Entry 6DTI (X-ray diffraction, 3.54 A resolution); this record covers chains A and G of the 23 polymer chains in the assembly.

[Chain A]
Molecule: 16s rRNA
From: Thermus thermophilus HB8
Sequence (1507 nucleotides; each row starts with the number of its first residue; note: 1 number in that range is skipped by the numbering (no residue carries it; nothing is unmodelled there)):
     5 UGGAGAGUUU GAUCCUGGCU CAGGGUGAAC GCUGGCGGCG UGCCUAAGAC AUGCAAGUCG
    65 UGCGGGCCGC GGGGUUUUAC UCCGUGGUCA GCGGCGGACG GGUGAGUAAC GCGUGGGUGA
   125 CCUACCCGGA AGAGGGGGAC AACCCGGGGA AACUCGGGCU AAUCCCCCAU GUGGACCCGC
   185 CCCUU
   191 GGGGUGUGUC CAAAGGGCUU UGCCCGCUUC CGGAUGGGCC CGCGUCCCAU CAGCUAGUUG
   251 GUGGGGUAAU GGCCCACCAA GGCGACGACG GGUAGCCGGU CUGAGAGGAU GGCCGGCCAC
   311 AGGGGCACUG AGACACGGGC CCCACUCCUA CGGGAGGCAG CAGUUAGGAA UCUUCCGCAA
   371 UGGGCGCAAG CCUGACGGAG CGACGCCGCU UGGAGGAAGA AGCCCUUCGG GGUGUAAACU
   431 CCUGAACCCG GGACGAAACC CCCGACGAGG GGACUGACGG UACCGGGGUA AUAGCGCCGG
   491 CCAACUCCGU GCCAGCAGCC GCGGUAAUAC GGAGGGCGCG AGCGUUACCC GGAUUCACUG
   551 GGCGUAAAGG GCGUGUAGGC GGCCUGGGGC GUCCCAUGUG AAAGACCACG GCUCAACCGU
   611 GGGGGAGCGU GGGAUACGCU CAGGCUAGAC GGUGGGAGAG GGUGGUGGAA UUCCCGGAGU
   671 AGCGGUGAAA UGCGCAGAUA CCGGGAGGAA CGCCGAUGGC GAAGGCAGCC ACCUGGUCCA
   731 CCCGUGACGC UGAGGCGCGA AAGCGUGGGG AGCAAACCGG AUUAGAUACC CGGGUAGUCC
   791 ACGCCCUAAA CGAUGCGCGC UAGGUCUCUG GGUCUCCUGG GGGCCGAAGC UAACGCGUUA
   851 AGCGCGCCGC CUGGGGAGUA CGGCCGCAAG GCUGAAACUC AAAGGAAUUG ACGGGGGCCC
   911 GCACAAGCGG UGGAGCAUGU GGUUUAAUUC GAAGCAACGC GAAGAACCUU ACCAGGCCUU
   971 GACAUGCUAG GAACCCGGGU GAAAGCCUGG GGUGCCCCGG GGAGCCCUAG CACAGGUGCU
  1031 GCAUGGCCGU CGUCAGCUCG UGCCGUGAGG UGUUGGGUUA AGUCCCGCAA CGAGCGCAAC
  1091 CCCCGCCGUU AGUUGCCAGC GGUUCGGCCG GGCACUCUAA CGGGACUGCC CGCGAAAGCG
  1151 GGAGGAAGGA GGGGACGACG UCUGGUCAGC AUGGCCCUUA CGGCCUGGGC GACACACGUG
  1211 CUACAAUGCC CACUACAAAG CGAUGCCACC CGGCAACGGG GAGCUAAUCG CAAAAAGGUG
  1271 GGCCCAGUUC GGAUUGGGGU CUGCAACCCG ACCCCAUGAA GCCGGAAUCG CUAGUAAUCG
  1331 CGGAUCAGCA UGCCGCGGUG AAUACGUUCC CGGGCCUUGU ACACACCGCC CGUCACGCCA
  1391 UGGGAGCGGG CUCUACCCGA AGUCGCCGGG AGCCUACGGG CAGGCGCCGA GGGUAGGGCC
  1451 CGUGACUGGG GCGAAGUCGU AACAAGGUAG CUGUACCGGA AGGUGCGGCU GGAUCACUUU
  1511 CU
Bound ions: Mg2+ site 1 near U14 (its only coordinating residue here); Mg2+ site 2 near G21 (its only coordinating residue here); Mg2+ site 3: C48, U49; Mg2+ site 4 near A53 (its only coordinating residue here); Mg2+ site 5: U62, G98; Mg2+ site 6: G70, U92; Mg2+ site 7: G100, G322; Mg2+ site 8: A102, G327; Mg2+ site 9: A109, G110, G285; Mg2+ site 10: C114, G117, U118, G232; Mg2+ site 11: C168, C169; Mg2+ site 12 near A202 (its only coordinating residue here); 42 more Mg2+ sites not listed
Residues lining bound ligands: paromomycin (PAR): G1382, U1383, C1384, A1385, C1386, G1461, C1462, G1463, A1464, A1465, G1466, U1467, C1468

[Chain G]
Name: 30S ribosomal protein S7
From: Thermus thermophilus HB8
Reference sequence: P17291 (RS7_THET8); numbering as in UniProt (aligned over 1-156)
Amino-acid sequence (156 residues; numbered 1 to 156; the number before each row is that of its first residue):
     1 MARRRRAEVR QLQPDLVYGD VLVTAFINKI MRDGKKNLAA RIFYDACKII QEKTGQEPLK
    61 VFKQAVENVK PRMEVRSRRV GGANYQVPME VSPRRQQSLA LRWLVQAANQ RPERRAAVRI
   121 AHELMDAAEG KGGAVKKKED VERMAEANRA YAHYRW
Unresolved in the structure: 1

[How chain A and chain G interact]
Pairs across the interface (69; chain A residue first):
  C910(A) with Arg-3(G), base contact; Arg-4(G), hydrogen bond to the phosphate
  G911(A) with Arg-3(G), hydrogen bond to the base; Arg-4(G), salt bridge to the phosphate
  A913(A) with Arg-3(G), base contact
  A915(A) with Arg-76(G), sugar contact
  A916(A) with Arg-76(G), sugar contact; Arg-95(G), hydrogen bond to the phosphate
  G917(A) with Lys-29(G), phosphate contact; Arg-95(G), salt bridge to the phosphate; Arg-102(G), salt bridge to the phosphate
  C918(A) with Lys-29(G), salt bridge to the phosphate; Arg-102(G), salt bridge to the phosphate
  A1070(A) with Arg-4(G), salt bridge to the phosphate; Arg-5(G), salt bridge to the phosphate
  A1071(A) with Arg-4(G), salt bridge to the phosphate
  A1216(A) with Arg-114(G), hydrogen bond to the sugar; Arg-115(G), hydrogen bond to the base
  U1217(A) with Ile-30(G), hydrogen bond to the base; Arg-32(G), base contact; Asn-109(G), hydrogen bond to the base; Arg-114(G), phosphate contact; Arg-115(G), phosphate contact; Ala-116(G), hydrogen bond to the phosphate; Arg-119(G), salt bridge to the phosphate
  G1218(A) with Lys-35(G), salt bridge to the phosphate
  A1266(A) with Lys-35(G), phosphate contact
  G1267(A) with Lys-35(G), salt bridge to the phosphate; Asn-37(G), phosphate contact; Leu-38(G), sugar contact
  G1268(A) with Asn-37(G), phosphate contact; Leu-38(G), phosphate contact; Arg-41(G), salt bridge to the phosphate
  C1274(A) with Arg-114(G), hydrogen bond to the sugar; Arg-115(G), base contact
  C1275(A) with Arg-114(G), salt bridge to the phosphate; Arg-115(G), base contact
  A1323(A) with Arg-10(G), hydrogen bond to the base
  A1327(A) with Asp-33(G), hydrogen bond to the sugar
  U1328(A) with Asp-33(G), sugar contact
  U1349(A) with Gly-34(G), hydrogen bond to the sugar
  G1350(A) with Met-31(G), sugar contact; Gly-34(G), sugar contact; Lys-36(G), sugar contact
  A1351(A) with Asn-28(G), hydrogen bond to the phosphate; Lys-36(G), salt bridge to the phosphate
  A1352(A) with Leu-12(G), phosphate contact; Asn-28(G), hydrogen bond to the phosphate; Lys-29(G), hydrogen bond to the sugar; Ser-98(G), phosphate contact
  U1353(A) with Arg-10(G), base contact; Arg-94(G), salt bridge to the phosphate; Ser-98(G), hydrogen bond to the phosphate
  A1354(A) with Ala-2(G), sugar contact; Ala-7(G), base contact; Arg-94(G), salt bridge to the phosphate
  C1355(A) with Ala-2(G), phosphate contact; Arg-6(G), phosphate contact; Ala-7(G), hydrogen bond to the phosphate; Arg-76(G), hydrogen bond to the base; Trp-156(G), base contact
  G1356(A) with Ala-2(G), hydrogen bond to the base; Arg-6(G), salt bridge to the phosphate; Trp-156(G), sugar contact
  U1357(A) with Ala-2(G), base contact; Arg-3(G), hydrogen bond to the base
  C1359(A) with Arg-79(G), sugar contact
  C1507(A) with Gly-81(G), sugar contact; Gly-82(G), sugar contact
Also at the interface, not in a pair above, chain A (34 interface residues in all): C914, U1269, U1358
Also at the interface, not in a pair above, chain G (36 interface residues in all): Arg-78, Val-105

[Summary]
Chain A and chain G form an interface of 34 and 36 residues respectively; the contacts include 20 hydrogen
bonds and 17 salt bridges. Polar contacts include G911(A)/Arg-3(G), A1216(A)/Arg-115(G) and
U1217(A)/Ile-30(G). Ligands of chain A: paromomycin. C48(A) and U49(A) form the Mg2+ site 3.
Chain A is 16s rRNA and chain G is 30S ribosomal protein S7, both from Thermus thermophilus HB8; the
structure, Structure of the Thermus thermophilus 30S ribosomal subunit complexed with an unmodifed anticodon
stem loop (ASL) ..., was determined by X-ray diffraction, deposited together with 6MKN, 6MPF and 6MPI.
